PDB entry 1Q3V | X-ray diffraction, 2.91 A resolution | chains A and F of the 10 polymer chains in the assembly

[Chain A (and F)]
Molecule: Cre recombinase
Organism: Enterobacteria phage P1
Notes: chain F of this document is another copy of the same molecule, construct and numbering; everything in this record applies to it too
UniProt: P06956 (RECR_BPP1); numbering as in UniProt (aligned over 1-343)
Sequence (347 residues; each row starts with the number of its first residue; numbers below 1 keep their minus sign (Phe-3 is residue -3)):
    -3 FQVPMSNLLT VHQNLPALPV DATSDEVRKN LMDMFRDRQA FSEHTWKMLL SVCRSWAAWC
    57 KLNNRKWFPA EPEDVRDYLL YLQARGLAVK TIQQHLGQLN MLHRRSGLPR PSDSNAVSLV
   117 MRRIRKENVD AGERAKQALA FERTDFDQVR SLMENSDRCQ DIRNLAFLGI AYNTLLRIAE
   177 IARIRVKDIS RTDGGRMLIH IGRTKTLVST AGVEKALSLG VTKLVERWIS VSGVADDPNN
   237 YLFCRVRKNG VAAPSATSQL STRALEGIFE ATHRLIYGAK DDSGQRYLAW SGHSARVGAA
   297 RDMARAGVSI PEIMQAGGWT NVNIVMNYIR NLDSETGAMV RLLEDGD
Not modelled in the structure: -3 to 9, 342-343 (chain F: -3 to 19, 342-343)
Differences from the reference sequence: cloning artifact (-3 to 0)
Metal / ion sites: Mg2+ site 1 near His40 (its only coordinating residue here); Mg2+ site 2 near Asn160 (its only coordinating residue here); Mg2+ site 3 near Glu331 (its only coordinating residue here)
Curated features (UniProtKB/Swiss-Prot):
  - active site: Arg173, His289, Arg292, Trp315, Tyr324 (O-(3'-phospho-DNA)-tyrosine intermediate)
Reported in the primary citation:
  - catalytic residues: His289, Tyr324
  - binding site for loxP DNA: Lys201, Trp315
  - binding site for loxP DNA: His289, Tyr324
  - conformationally variable residues (helix shift): Tyr324
  - catalytic residues: Lys201 (citing earlier work)

[Chain A / chain F interface]
Pairs across the interface - 62 pairs, chain A then chain F:
  Glu69(A) with Arg32(F), salt bridge
  Arg72(A) with Arg32(F); Asp33(F), salt bridge
  Asn111(A) with Asn26(F), hydrogen bond; Asp29(F)
  Ala112(A) with Asp29(F), hydrogen bond (backbone-side chain); Arg32(F)
  Leu115(A) with Asp29(F); Met30(F), hydrophobic; Asp33(F); Ala36(F); Arg101(F)
  Val116(A) with Asp33(F)
  Arg118(A) with Ala36(F), hydrogen bond (side chain-backbone); Phe37(F); Arg101(F)
  Arg119(A) with Arg32(F); Asp33(F), salt bridge; Gln35(F); Ala36(F)
  Arg121(A) with Val204(F), hydrogen bond (side chain-backbone)
  Lys122(A) with Gln35(F); Phe37(F)
  Glu123(A) with Gln35(F)
  Val125(A) with Ser205(F)
  Asp126(A) with Arg199(F), salt bridge
  Glu129(A) with Thr206(F)
  Arg130(A) with His196(F); Thr206(F); Glu210(F), salt bridge
  Ala131(A) with Thr206(F), hydrogen bond (backbone-backbone)
  Arg301(A) with Asp189(F), salt bridge
  Arg326(A) with Ala207(F), hydrogen bond (side chain-backbone); Gly208(F); Glu210(F), salt bridge
  Asn327(A) with Thr188(F); Leu194(F)
  Asp329(A) with Thr188(F), hydrogen bond; Asp189(F); Gly190(F), hydrogen bond (side chain-backbone); Arg192(F), salt bridge
  Thr332(A) with Arg192(F); Ala212(F)
  Ala334(A) with Val304(F), hydrophobic
  Met335(A) with Tyr168(F), hydrophobic; Asn169(F); Leu171(F), hydrophobic; Ala295(F), hydrophobic; Met299(F), hydrophobic
  Val336(A) with Ala212(F); Leu213(F); Ser214(F)
  Arg337(A) with Glu308(F), salt bridge
  Leu338(A) with Arg139(F), hydrogen bond (backbone-side chain); Met299(F), hydrophobic
  Leu339(A) with Arg139(F), hydrogen bond (backbone-side chain); Asn169(F); Ser214(F)
  Glu340(A) with Arg192(F), salt bridge; Ser214(F); Leu215(F), hydrogen bond (side chain-backbone)
  Asp341(A) with Arg139(F), salt bridge
Interface residues without a listed pair, chain A (31 interface residues in all): Gly128, Arg297
Interface residues without a listed pair, chain F (42 interface residues in all): Lys25, Phe142, Lys183, Gly198, Val209, Val217, Asp298, Ala302

[In short]
31 residues of chain A and 42 residues of chain F are in contact, with 11 hydrogen bonds and 11 salt bridges.
Among the polar pairs are Glu69(A)-Arg32(F), Arg72(A)-Asp33(F) and Arg119(A)-Asp33(F). The paper reports
catalytic residues His289(A), Tyr324(A) and Lys201(A); a binding site for loxP DNA at Lys201(A), Trp315(A) and
His289(A) among others.
Both chains are Cre recombinase (Enterobacteria phage P1). Entry 1Q3V (Crystal structure of a wild-type Cre
recombinase-loxP synapse: phosphotyrosine covalent intermediate) was determined by X-ray diffraction,
deposited together with 1NZB, 1OUQ and 1Q3U.
